Entry 1VQ5 (X-ray diffraction, 2.60 A resolution); this record covers chains 0 and 1 of the 32 polymer chains in the assembly.

== Chain 0 ==
Molecule: 23S ribosomal RNA
Source organism: Haloarcula marismortui
Sequence (2922 nucleotides; row label = number of the first residue in the row):
     2 UUGGCUACUA UGCCAGCUGG UGGAUUGCUC GGCUCAGGCG CUGAUGAAGG ACGUGCCAAG
    62 CUGCGAUAAG CCAUGGGGAG CCGCACGGAG GCGAAGAACC AUGGAUUUCC GAAUGAGAAU
   122 CUCUCUAACA AUUGCUUCGC GCAAUGAGGA ACCCCGAGAA CUGAAACAUC UCAGUAUCGG
   182 GAGGAACAGA AAACGCAAUG UGAUGUCGUU AGUAACCGCG AGUGAACGCG AUACAGCCCA
   242 AACCGAAGCC CUCACGGGCA AUGUGGUGUC AGGGCUACCU CUCAUCAGCC GACCGUCUCG
   302 ACGAAGUCUC UUGGAACAGA GCGUGAUACA GGGUGACAAC CCCGUACUCG AGACCAGUAC
   362 GACGUGCGGU AGUGCCAGAG UAGCGGGGGU UGGAUAUCCC UCGCGAAUAA CGCAGGCAUC
   422 GACUGCGAAG GCUAAACACA ACCUGAGACC GAUAGUGAAC AAGUAGUGUG AACGAACGCU
   482 GCAAAGUACC CUCAGAAGGG AGGCGAAAUA GAGCAUGAAA UCAGUUGGCG AUCGAGCGAC
   542 AGGGCAUACA AGGUCCCUCG ACGAAUGACC GACGCGCGAG CGUCCAGUAA GACUCACGGG
   602 AAGCCGAUGU UCUGUCGUAC GUUUUGAAAA ACGAGCCAGG GAGUGUGUCU GCAUGGCAAG
   662 UCUAACCGGA GUAUCCGGGG AGGCACAGGG AAACCGACAU GGCCGCAGGG CUUUGCCCGA
   722 GGGCCGCCGU CUUCAAGGGC GGGGAGCCAU GUGGACACGA CCCGAAUCCG GACGAUCUAC
   782 GCAUGGACAA GAUGAAGCGU GCCGAAAGGC ACGUGGAAGU CUGUUAGAGU UGGUGUCCUA
   842 CAAUACCCUC UCGUGAUCUA UGUGUAGGGG UGAAAGGCCC AUCGAGUCCG GCAACAGCUG
   902 GUUCCAAUCG AAACAUGUCG AAGCAUGACC UCCGCCGAGG UAGUCUGUGA GGUAGAGCGA
   962 CCGAUUGGUG UGUCCGCCUC CGAGAGGAGU CGGCACACCU GUCAAACUCC AAACUUACAG
  1022 ACGCCGUUUG ACGCGGGGAU UCCGGUGCGC GGGGUAAGCC UGUGUACCAG GAGGGGAACA
  1082 ACCCAGAGAU AGGUUAAGGU CCCCAAGUGU GGAUUAAGUG UAAUCCUCUG AAGGUGGUCU
  1142 CGAGCCCUAG ACAGCCGGGA GGUGAGCUUA GAAGCAGCUA CCCUCUAAGA AAAGCGUAAC
  1202 AGCUUACCGG CCGAGGUUUG AGGCGCCCAA AAUGAUCGGG ACUCAAAUCC ACCACCGAGA
  1262 CCUGUCCGUA CCACUCAUAC UGGUAAUCGA GUAGAUUGGC GCUCUAAUUG GAUGGAAGUA
  1322 GGGGUGAAAA CUCCUAUGGA CCGAUUAGUG ACGAAAAUCC UGGCCAUAGU AGCAGCGAUA
  1382 GUCGGGUGAG AACCCCGACG GCCUAAUGGA UAAGGGUUCC UCAGCACUGC UGAUCAGCUG
  1442 AGGGUUAGCC GGUCCUAAGU CAUACCGCAA CUCGACUAUG ACGAAAUGGG AAACGGGUUA
  1502 AUAUUCCCGU GCCACUAUGC AGUGAAAGUU GACGCCCUGG GGUCGAUCAC GCUGGGCAUU
  1562 CGCCCAGUCG AACCGUCCAA CUCCGUGGAA GCCGUAAUGG CAGGAAGCGG ACGAACGGCG
  1622 GCAUAGGGAA ACGUGAUUCA ACCUGGGGCC CAUGAAAAGA CGAGCAUAGU GUCCGUACCG
  1682 AGAACCGACA CAGGUGUCCA UGGCGGCGAA AGCCAAGGCC UGUCGGGAGC AACCAACGUU
  1742 AGGGAAUUCG GCAAGUUAGU CCCGUACCUU CGGAAGAAGG GAUGCCUGCU CCGGAACGGA
  1802 GCAGGUCGCA GUGACUCGGA AGCUCGGACU GUCUAGUAAC AACAUAGGUG ACCGCAAAUC
  1862 CGCAAGGACU CGUACGGUCA CUGAAUCCUG CCCAGUGCAG GUAUCUGAAC ACCUCGUACA
  1922 AGAGGACGAA GGACCUGUCA ACGGCGGGGG UAACUAUGAC CCUCUUAAGG UAGCGUAGUA
  1982 CCUUGCCGCA UCAGUAGCGG CUUGCAUGAA UGGAUUAACC AGAGCUUCAC UGUCCCAACG
  2042 UUGGGCCCGG UGAACUGUAC AUUCCAGUGC GGAGUCUGGA GACACCCAGG GGGAAGCGAA
  2102 GACCCUAUGG AGCUUUACUG CAGGCUGUCG CUGAGACGUG GUCGCCGAUG UGCAGCAUAG
  2162 GUAGGAGACA CUACACAGGU ACCCGCGCUA GCGGGCCACC GAGUCAACAG UGAAAUACUA
  2222 CCCGUCGGUG ACUGCGACUC UCACUCCGGG AGGAGGACAC CGAUAGCCGG GCAGUUUGAC
  2282 UGGGGCGGUA CGCGCUCGAA AAGAUAUCGA GCGCGCCCUA UGGCUAUCUC AGCCGGGACA
  2342 GAGACCCGGC GAAGAGUGCA AGAGCAAAAG AUAGCUUGAC AGUGUUCUUC CCAACGAGGA
  2402 ACGCUGACGC GAAAGCGUGG UCUAGCGAAC CAAUUAGCCU GCUUGAUGCG GGCAAUUGAU
  2462 GACAGAAAAG CUACCCUAGG GAUAACAGAG UCGUCACUCG CAAGAGCACA UAUCGACCGA
  2522 GUGGCUUGCU ACCUCGAUGU CGGUUCCCUC CAUCCUGCCC GUGCAGAAGC GGGCAAGGGU
  2582 GAGGUUGUUC GCCUAUUAAA GGAGGUCGUG AGCUGGGUUU AGACCGUCGU GAGACAGGUC
  2642 GGCUGCUAUC UACUGGGUGU GUAAUGGUGU CUGACAAGAA CGACCGUAUA GUACGAGAGG
  2702 AACUACGGUU GGUGGCCACU GGUGUACCGG UUGUUCGAGA GAGCACGUGC CGGGUAGCCA
  2762 CGCCACACGG GGUAAGAGCU GAACGCAUCU AAGCUCGAAA CCCACUUGGA AAAGAGACAC
  2822 CGCCGAGGUC CCGCGUACAA GACGCGGUCG AUAGACUCGG GGUGUGCGCG UCGAGGUAAC
  2882 GAGACGUUAA GCCCACGAGC ACUAACAGAC CAAAGCCAUC AU
Disordered / not traced: 2-9, 126-127, 715, 971-998, 1560, 1952-1963, 2137-2236, 2339-2343, 2665-2666, 2915-2923
Modified positions: 1MA (6-hydro-1-methyladenosine-5'-monophosphate) at position 628, OMU (o2'-methyluridine 5'-monophosphate) at position 2587, OMG (o2'-methylguanosine-5'-monophosphate) at position 2588, UR3 (3-methyluridine-5'-monophoshate) at position 2619, PSU (pseudouridine-5'-monophosphate) at position 2621
Differences from the reference sequence: modified residue (628, 2587-2588, 2619, 2621)
Metal / ion sites: Mg2+ site 1 near G28 (its only coordinating residue here); Na+ site 1: C40, G41, C443; Na+ site 2: G56, A59, G61; Na+ site 3: G66, U108; Mg2+ site 2 near U115 (its only coordinating residue here); Na+ site 4 near C130 (its only coordinating residue here); Na+ site 5: C141, G142; Mg2+ site 3: C162, U2276; K+ site 1 near U163 (its only coordinating residue here); Mg2+ site 4: A165, A167, C168; Na+ site 6: A165, A166, A167; Mg2+ site 5 near A166 (its only coordinating residue here); 60 more Na+ sites not listed; 82 more Mg2+ sites not listed; 2 more K+ sites not listed

== Chain 1 ==
Molecule: 50S ribosomal protein L37e
Source organism: Haloarcula marismortui
UniProt: P32410 (RL37_HALMA); numbering as in UniProt (aligned over 0-56)
Sequence (57 residues; row label = number of the first residue in the row; numbering starts at 0):
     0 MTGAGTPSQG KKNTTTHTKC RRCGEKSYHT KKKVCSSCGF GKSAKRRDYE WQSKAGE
Disordered / not traced: 0

== Chain 0 / chain 1 interface ==
Contacting residue pairs (116):
  G50(0) with Arg21(1), hydrogen bond to the base; Arg45(1), sugar contact
  G51(0) with Cys22(1), sugar contact; Gly23(1), sugar contact
  C111(0) with Arg20(1), hydrogen bond to the sugar
  G112(0) with Arg20(1), salt bridge to the phosphate; Arg21(1), phosphate contact; Phe39(1), phosphate contact
  A113(0) with Arg21(1), salt bridge to the phosphate; Phe39(1), phosphate contact; Ala43(1), phosphate contact
  A119(0) with Arg20(1), base contact
  A120(0) with Thr17(1), base contact; Lys18(1), hydrogen bond to the sugar; Arg20(1), salt bridge to the phosphate; Tyr27(1), hydrogen bond to the phosphate; Thr29(1), hydrogen bond to the base; Lys32(1), salt bridge to the phosphate
  U121(0) with Lys18(1), base contact; Cys19(1), base contact; Arg20(1), sugar contact; Gly23(1), base contact
  A148(0) with Ala43(1), sugar contact; Lys44(1), salt bridge to the phosphate
  G149(0) with Lys44(1), phosphate contact; Arg45(1), hydrogen bond to the phosphate
  A177(0) with Ala54(1), phosphate contact
  U178(0) with Glu49(1), phosphate contact; Trp50(1), phosphate contact; Ala54(1), phosphate contact
  C179(0) with Tyr48(1), phosphate contact; Glu49(1), hydrogen bond to the phosphate
  G182(0) with Lys44(1), salt bridge to the phosphate
  U470(0) with Thr15(1), sugar contact; His16(1), sugar contact; Lys25(1), phosphate contact
  G471(0) with His16(1), hydrogen bond to the sugar; Lys25(1), salt bridge to the phosphate; Ser26(1), hydrogen bond to the phosphate; Ser35(1), hydrogen bond to the sugar
  A472(0) with Ser26(1), hydrogen bond to the phosphate; Ser35(1), sugar contact; Ser36(1), phosphate contact; Arg46(1), hydrogen bond to the sugar; Trp50(1), sugar contact
  A473(0) with Arg46(1), salt bridge to the phosphate; Gln51(1), hydrogen bond to the phosphate
  G771(0) with Trp50(1), base contact
  G772(0) with Tyr48(1), sugar contact; Trp50(1), hydrogen bond to the sugar
  A773(0) with Arg46(1), hydrogen bond to the sugar; Tyr48(1), sugar contact; Trp50(1), sugar contact
  C774(0) with Ser35(1), phosphate contact; Arg46(1), salt bridge to the phosphate
  G775(0) with His16(1), salt bridge to the phosphate; His28(1), salt bridge to the phosphate; Ser35(1), phosphate contact
  A776(0) with His28(1), salt bridge to the phosphate; Lys31(1), salt bridge to the phosphate
  U777(0) with Lys11(1), sugar contact; Asn12(1), hydrogen bond to the base; Thr13(1), hydrogen bond to the base; Thr15(1), base contact
  C778(0) with Ser7(1), sugar contact; Lys10(1), phosphate contact; Lys11(1), sugar contact
  U779(0) with Lys10(1), salt bridge to the phosphate
  A843(0) with Thr5(1), sugar contact
  U845(0) with Gly2(1), sugar contact; Gly4(1), phosphate contact; Thr5(1), hydrogen bond to the phosphate
  A846(0) with Pro6(1), phosphate contact
  U862(0) with Asn12(1), phosphate contact
  G863(0) with Lys30(1), salt bridge to the phosphate
  U864(0) with Lys30(1), salt bridge to the phosphate
  C881(0) with Lys11(1), hydrogen bond to the base
  A882(0) with Ala3(1), sugar contact; Gly4(1), sugar contact; Thr5(1), base contact
  C890(0) with Trp50(1), hydrogen bond to the sugar
  G891(0) with Trp50(1), sugar contact; Ser52(1), sugar contact; Lys53(1), salt bridge to the phosphate; Ala54(1), phosphate contact
  G892(0) with Lys53(1), salt bridge to the phosphate; Ala54(1), hydrogen bond to the phosphate
  C893(0) with Lys53(1), phosphate contact
  A894(0) with Lys53(1), salt bridge to the phosphate
  A1414(0) with Asn12(1), hydrogen bond to the sugar
  G1415(0) with Asn12(1), sugar contact; Thr14(1), hydrogen bond to the phosphate
  U1473(0) with Lys41(1), hydrogen bond to the base; Ser42(1), sugar contact; Lys44(1), base contact
  C1474(0) with Lys41(1), phosphate contact
  C1687(0) with Gln8(1), hydrogen bond to the sugar; Gly9(1), hydrogen bond to the base; Lys11(1), sugar contact
  G1688(0) with Thr5(1), sugar contact; Gln8(1), sugar contact
  G1694(0) with Thr5(1), hydrogen bond to the base; Pro6(1), sugar contact; Gly9(1), base contact
  G1695(0) with Pro6(1), hydrogen bond to the sugar; Gly9(1), hydrogen bond to the base; Lys10(1), sugar contact
  U1696(0) with Gly9(1), sugar contact
  A1836(0) with Thr1(1), hydrogen bond to the sugar; Gly2(1), sugar contact; Ala3(1), hydrogen bond to the sugar; Ser7(1), base contact
  G1837(0) with Thr1(1), hydrogen bond to the phosphate; Gly2(1), base contact; Ala3(1), hydrogen bond to the base; Gly4(1), hydrogen bond to the base
Interface residues without a listed pair, chain 0 (58 interface residues in all): A49, A52, A114, G181, A844, U883, A1413

== In short ==
58 residues of chain 0 face 47 of chain 1 across their interface, with 34 hydrogen bonds and 19 salt bridges.
Among the polar pairs are G50(0)-Arg21(1), A120(0)-Thr29(1) and U777(0)-Asn12(1). C40(0), G41(0) and C443(0)
coordinate Na+ site 1.
Here chain 0 is 23S ribosomal RNA and chain 1 is 50S ribosomal protein L37e, both from Haloarcula marismortui.
Entry 1VQ5 (The structure of the transition state analogue "RAA" bound to the large ribosomal subunit of
haloarcula ...) was determined by X-ray diffraction together with 1VQ4, 1VQ8, 1VQ9, 1VQK, 1VQL, 1VQM, 1VQO and
1VQP from the same study.
